Entry 5TX2 (X-ray diffraction, 1.82 A resolution); this record covers chain A.

Chain A:
Protein: Transforming growth factor beta-2
Organism: Mus musculus
UniProtKB: P27090 (TGFB2_MOUSE); residues 1-112 here correspond to UniProt positions 303-414 (UniProt number = residue number + 302)
Amino-acid sequence (93 residues; each row starts with the number of its first residue; note: 20 numbers in that range are skipped by the numbering (no residue carries them; nothing is unmodelled there); numbering starts at 0):
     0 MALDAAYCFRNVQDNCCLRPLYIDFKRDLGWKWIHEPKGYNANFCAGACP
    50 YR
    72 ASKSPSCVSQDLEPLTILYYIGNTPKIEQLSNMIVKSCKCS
Not modelled in the structure: 0
Cystine bridges: C7-C16, C15-C78, C44-C109, C48-C111
Construct notes: initiating methionine (0); engineered mutation R51 (Leu353 in P27090), K74 (Ala376 in P27090), S77 (Cys379 in P27090)

Overview:
Chain A is Transforming growth factor beta-2 (Mus musculus); the structure, Miniature TGF-beta2 3-mutant
monomer, was determined by X-ray diffraction, deposited together with 5TX4 and 5TX6.
